Entry 2O3U (X-ray diffraction, 2.11 A resolution); this record covers chain A.

[Chain A]
Protein: ADP-ribosyl cyclase 1
Organism: Homo sapiens
Notes: EC 3.2.2.5; fragment: Extracellular domain, residues 45-300
UniProtKB: P28907 (CD38_HUMAN); residue numbers follow UniProt; this construct covers 45-300
Chain sequence (262 residues; numbered 39 to 300; the number before each row is that of its first residue):
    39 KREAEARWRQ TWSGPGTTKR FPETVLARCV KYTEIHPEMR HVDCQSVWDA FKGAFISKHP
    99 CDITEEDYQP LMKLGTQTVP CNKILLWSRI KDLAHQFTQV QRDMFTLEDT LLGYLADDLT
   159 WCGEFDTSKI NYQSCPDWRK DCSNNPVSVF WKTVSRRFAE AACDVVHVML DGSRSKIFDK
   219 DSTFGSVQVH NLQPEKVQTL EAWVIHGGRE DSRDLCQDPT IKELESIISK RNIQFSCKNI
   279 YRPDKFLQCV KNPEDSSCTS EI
Disordered / not traced: 39-44, 297-300
Cystine bridges: Cys-67/Cys-82, Cys-99/Cys-180, Cys-119/Cys-201, Cys-160/Cys-173, Cys-254/Cys-275, Cys-287/Cys-296
Construct notes: cloning artifact (39-44); engineered mutation Thr-49 (Gln in P28907), Asp-100 (Asn in P28907), Asp-164 (Asn in P28907), Asp-209 (Asn in P28907), Asp-219 (Asn in P28907), Gln-226 (Glu in P28907)
Residues lining bound ligands: nicotinamide guanine dinucleotide (NGD; 3-(aminocarbonyl)-1-[(2R,3R,4S,5R)-5-({[(S)-{[(S)-{[(2R,3S,4R,5R)-5-(2-amino-6-oxo-1,6-dihydro-9H-purin-9-yl)-3,4-dihyd roxytetrahydrofuran-2-yl]methoxy}(hydroxy)phosphoryl]oxy}(hydroxy)phosphoryl]oxy}methyl)-3,4-dihydroxytetrahydrofuran-2- yl]pyridinium): Leu-124, Trp-125, Ser-126, Arg-127, Lys-129, Leu-145, Glu-146, Asp-155, Trp-176, Ser-186, Trp-189, Ser-193, Asp-219, Ser-220, Thr-221, Phe-222, Gln-226

[Overview]
Ligands of chain A: nicotinamide guanine dinucleotide.
Chain A is ADP-ribosyl cyclase 1 (Homo sapiens); the structure, Structural Basis for Formation and Hydrolysis
of Calcium Messenger Cyclic ADP-ribose by Human CD38, was determined by X-ray diffraction (same publication as
2O3T, 2O3Q, 2O3R and 2O3S).
